5Y91 - chains A and B of the 3 polymer chains in the assembly; structure by X-ray diffraction, 1.90 A resolution.

== Chain A ==
Molecule: MHC class I antigen
Source organism: Ctenopharyngodon idella
Reference sequence: Q65XY8 (Q65XY8_CTEID); residues 2-276 here correspond to UniProt positions 17-291 (UniProt number = residue number + 15)
Amino-acid sequence (275 residues; each row starts with the number of its first residue):
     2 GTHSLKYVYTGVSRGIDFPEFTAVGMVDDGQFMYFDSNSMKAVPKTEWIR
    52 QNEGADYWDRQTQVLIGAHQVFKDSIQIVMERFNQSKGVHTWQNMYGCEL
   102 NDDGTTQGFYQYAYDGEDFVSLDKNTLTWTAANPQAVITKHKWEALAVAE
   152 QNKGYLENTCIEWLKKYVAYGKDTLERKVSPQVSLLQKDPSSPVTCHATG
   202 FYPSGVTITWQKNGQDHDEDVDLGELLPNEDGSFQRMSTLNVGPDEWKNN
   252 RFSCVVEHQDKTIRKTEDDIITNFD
Not modelled in the structure: 246-247
Disulfide bonds: Cys99-Cys161, Cys197-Cys255

== Chain B ==
Molecule: Beta-2-microglobulin
Source organism: Ctenopharyngodon idella
Reference sequence: Q65XZ7 (Q65XZ7_CTEID); residues -18 to 97 here correspond to UniProt positions 1-116 (UniProt number = residue number + 19)
Amino-acid sequence (116 residues; each row starts with the number of its first residue; numbers below 1 keep their minus sign (Met-18 is residue -18)):
   -18 MRALVSFALFCVLYISVQGKVSSPKIQVYSHYPGEYGKENTLICYVSGFH
    32 PPDISIELLKNGEVIADAQQTDLAFEKGWQFHLTKSVSFKPEKSDEYSCS
    82 VRHMSKTKKIVWESNM
Not modelled in the structure: -18 to 0
Disulfide bonds: Cys25-Cys80

== Interface between chain A and chain B ==
Contacting residue pairs - 76 pairs, chain A then chain B:
  Val9(A) with Phe56(B), hydrophobic
  Tyr10(A) with Phe56(B)
  Thr11(A) with Leu54(B); Phe56(B); Phe62(B)
  Val13(A) with Pro33(B), hydrophobic
  Gly16(A) with Asp34(B)
  Ile17(A) with Asp34(B), hydrogen bond (backbone-side chain)
  Asp18(A) with Asp34(B); Ile35(B), hydrogen bond (side chain-backbone); Arg83(B), salt bridge
  Phe19(A) with Pro33(B); Asp34(B)
  Val25(A) with Leu54(B)
  Gln32(A) with Asp53(B), hydrogen bond
  Tyr35(A) with Asp53(B)
  Lys46(A) with Asp53(B), salt bridge
  Gln86(A) with Lys1(B)
  Thr92(A) with His31(B); Pro33(B)
  Gln94(A) with Phe56(B); Trp60(B), hydrogen bond (side chain-backbone); Phe62(B)
  Asn95(A) with Phe56(B)
  Met96(A) with Phe56(B), hydrophobic; Lys58(B); Trp60(B), hydrophobic
  Phe110(A) with Lys58(B)
  Gln112(A) with Lys58(B); Trp60(B)
  Tyr113(A) with Trp60(B)
  Ala114(A) with Trp60(B)
  Asp116(A) with His31(B), salt bridge
  Gly117(A) with His31(B); Gly59(B); Trp60(B)
  Asp119(A) with Trp60(B), hydrogen bond
  Gln183(A) with Tyr13(B)
  Ser185(A) with Pro14(B)
  Leu187(A) with Asn96(B); Met97(B), hydrophobic
  Gln188(A) with Asn96(B); Met97(B)
  Lys189(A) with Glu94(B), salt bridge; Ser95(B); Asn96(B); Met97(B), hydrogen bond (side chain-backbone)
  His198(A) with His12(B); Pro14(B)
  Thr200(A) with His12(B), hydrogen bond (side chain-backbone)
  Glu226(A) with Lys6(B), salt bridge; Gln8(B), hydrogen bond
  Leu228(A) with Gln8(B); Tyr10(B), hydrophobic
  Pro229(A) with Tyr10(B), hydrogen bond (backbone-side chain); Tyr26(B), hydrophobic
  Asn230(A) with His12(B); Ile24(B)
  Glu231(A) with His12(B), salt bridge; Thr22(B); Ile24(B); Ser67(B)
  Asp232(A) with His12(B)
  Ser234(A) with His12(B)
  Gln236(A) with Tyr10(B); Ser11(B), hydrogen bond (side chain-backbone); His12(B)
  Met238(A) with Asn96(B)
  Ile272(A) with Glu16(B); Met97(B), hydrophobic
  Thr273(A) with Met97(B), hydrogen bond (side chain-backbone)
  Asn274(A) with Gly15(B), hydrogen bond (side chain-backbone); Glu16(B); Tyr17(B), hydrogen bond (side chain-backbone); Met97(B), hydrogen bond (backbone-backbone)
  Phe275(A) with Lys74(B)
Other interface residues (no listed pair), chain A (49 interface residues in all): Thr23, Val90, Glu118, Thr196, Gly201
Other interface residues (no listed pair), chain B (37 interface residues in all): Pro32, Gln51, Ala55, Leu64, Thr65

== In short ==
49 residues of chain A face 37 of chain B across their interface; the contacts include 14 hydrogen bonds and 6
salt bridges. Polar pairs include Asp18(A)-Arg83(B), Lys46(A)-Asp53(B) and Asp116(A)-His31(B).
Chain A is MHC class I antigen and chain B is Beta-2-microglobulin, both from Ctenopharyngodon idella; the
structure, The structure of the MHC class I molecule of bony fishes provides insights into the conserved ...,
was determined by X-ray diffraction.
